Entry 8XOG (electron microscopy, 2.90 A resolution); this record covers chains B and G of the 5 polymer chains in the assembly.

== Chain B ==
Molecule: Guanine nucleotide-binding protein G(I)/G(S)/G(T) subunit beta-1
From: Homo sapiens
Reference sequence: P62873 (GBB1_HUMAN); residues 2-340 here = UniProt positions 2-340
Amino-acid sequence (351 residues; numbered -10 to 340; the number before each row is that of its first residue; numbers below 1 keep their minus sign (Met-10 is residue -10)):
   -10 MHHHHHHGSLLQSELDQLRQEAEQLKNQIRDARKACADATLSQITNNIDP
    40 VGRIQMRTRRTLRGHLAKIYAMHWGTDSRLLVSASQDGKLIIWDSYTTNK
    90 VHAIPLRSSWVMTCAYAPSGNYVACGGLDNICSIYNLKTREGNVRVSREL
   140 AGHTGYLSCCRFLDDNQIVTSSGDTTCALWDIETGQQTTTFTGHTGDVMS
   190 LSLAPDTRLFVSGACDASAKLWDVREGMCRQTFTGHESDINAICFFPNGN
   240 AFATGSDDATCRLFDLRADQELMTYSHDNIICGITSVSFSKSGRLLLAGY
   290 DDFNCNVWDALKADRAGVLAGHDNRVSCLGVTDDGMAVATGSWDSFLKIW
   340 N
Not modelled in the structure: -10 to 2
Sequence notes: initiating methionine (-10); expression tag (-9 to 1)
Swiss-Prot annotation at these positions:
  - modified residue: Ser2 (N-acetylserine), His266 (Phosphohistidine)

== Chain G ==
Molecule: Guanine nucleotide-binding protein G(I)/G(S)/G(O) subunit gamma-2
From: Homo sapiens
Reference sequence: P59768 (GBG2_HUMAN); residue numbers follow UniProt; this construct covers 1-71
Amino-acid sequence (71 residues; row label = number of the first residue in the row):
     1 MASNNTASIAQARKLVEQLKMEANIDRIKVSKAAADLMAYCEAHAKEDPL
    51 LTPVPASENPFREKKFFCAIL
Not modelled in the structure: 1-5, 63-71
Swiss-Prot annotation at these positions:
  - modified residue: Ala2 (N-acetylalanine), Cys68 (Cysteine methyl ester)
  - lipidation: Cys68 (S-geranylgeranyl cysteine)

== Interface between chain B and chain G ==
Contacting residue pairs - 79 pairs, chain B then chain G:
  Glu3(B) with Arg13(G), salt bridge
  Leu4(B) with Ser8(G); Ile9(G)
  Leu7(B) with Ile9(G); Ala12(G), hydrophobic; Arg13(G); Val16(G)
  Glu10(B) with Val16(G); Lys20(G), salt bridge
  Leu14(B) with Val16(G); Leu19(G), hydrophobic; Lys20(G)
  Lys15(B) with Leu19(G)
  Ile18(B) with Leu19(G), hydrophobic; Glu22(G); Ala23(G), hydrophobic
  Ala21(B) with Arg27(G)
  Ala24(B) with Lys29(G), hydrogen bond (backbone-side chain)
  Cys25(B) with Arg27(G); Ile28(G); Lys29(G); Val30(G), hydrogen bond (backbone-backbone)
  Ala26(B) with Val30(G), hydrophobic
  Asp27(B) with Lys29(G), salt bridge
  Ala28(B) with Val30(G); Ser31(G)
  Leu30(B) with Ala34(G), hydrophobic
  Ile33(B) with Ala34(G), hydrophobic
  Asn36(B) with Met38(G)
  Val40(B) with Leu51(G), hydrophobic
  Ile43(B) with Leu50(G); Leu51(G)
  Arg48(B) with Phe61(G)
  Arg49(B) with Phe61(G), hydrogen bond (side chain-backbone)
  Ser84(B) with Phe61(G)
  Tyr85(B) with Pro60(G); Phe61(G), hydrophobic
  Gln220(B) with Glu22(G); Ile25(G)
  Thr221(B) with Glu22(G), hydrogen bond
  Phe235(B) with Leu37(G), hydrophobic; Tyr40(G), hydrophobic; Cys41(G), hydrophobic
  Pro236(B) with Tyr40(G)
  Asn237(B) with Tyr40(G)
  Ala240(B) with Leu37(G), hydrophobic
  Asp254(B) with Ala33(G)
  Arg256(B) with Arg27(G); Ile28(G), hydrogen bond (backbone-backbone); Asp36(G), salt bridge
  Ala257(B) with Arg27(G); Ile28(G); Val30(G), hydrophobic
  Asp258(B) with Arg27(G), salt bridge
  Gln259(B) with Val30(G)
  Leu261(B) with Val30(G), hydrophobic; Leu37(G), hydrophobic
  Ser279(B) with Asp48(G); Leu50(G)
  Lys280(B) with Glu47(G); Asp48(G)
  Ser281(B) with Tyr40(G); Cys41(G); His44(G); Asp48(G), hydrogen bond
  Gly282(B) with Cys41(G)
  Arg283(B) with Cys41(G); Leu51(G)
  Leu284(B) with Leu50(G)
  Leu300(B) with Cys41(G), hydrophobic
  Val320(B) with Leu50(G), hydrophobic
  Gly324(B) with Pro49(G); Leu50(G)
  Met325(B) with Pro49(G), hydrophobic; Leu50(G)
  Ala326(B) with Phe61(G), hydrophobic
  Val327(B) with Leu50(G), hydrophobic
  Ile338(B) with Phe61(G), hydrophobic
  Asn340(B) with Asn59(G)
Also at the interface, not in a pair above, chain B (57 interface residues in all): Ala11, Arg22, Thr29, Met45, Trp63, Cys218, Arg219, Leu252, Asp323
Also at the interface, not in a pair above, chain G (36 interface residues in all): Met21, Asp26, Ala35, Ala45, Arg62

== In short ==
57 residues of chain B and 36 residues of chain G are in contact; the contacts include 6 hydrogen bonds and 5
salt bridges. Among the polar pairs are Glu3(B)-Arg13(G), Glu10(B)-Lys20(G) and Asp27(B)-Lys29(G).
Chain B is Guanine nucleotide-binding protein G(I)/G(S)/G(T) subunit beta-1 and chain G is Guanine
nucleotide-binding protein G(I)/G(S)/G(O) subunit gamma-2, both from Homo sapiens; the structure, Cryo-EM
structure of apo-GPR30-Gq complex structure, was determined by electron microscopy (same publication as 8XOF,
8XOH, 8XOI and 8XOJ).
